4TNW - chains A and L of the 15 polymer chains in the assembly; structure by X-ray diffraction, 3.20 A resolution.

# Chain A
Molecule: Avermectin-sensitive glutamate-gated chloride channel GluCl alpha
Organism: Caenorhabditis elegans
UniProt: G5EBR3 (G5EBR3_CAEEL); the construct has insertions or renumbered stretches relative to UniProt, so the offset changes along the chain: 1-302 = UniProt 62-363; 306-339 = UniProt 422-455
Amino-acid sequence (347 residues; row label = number of the first residue in the row):
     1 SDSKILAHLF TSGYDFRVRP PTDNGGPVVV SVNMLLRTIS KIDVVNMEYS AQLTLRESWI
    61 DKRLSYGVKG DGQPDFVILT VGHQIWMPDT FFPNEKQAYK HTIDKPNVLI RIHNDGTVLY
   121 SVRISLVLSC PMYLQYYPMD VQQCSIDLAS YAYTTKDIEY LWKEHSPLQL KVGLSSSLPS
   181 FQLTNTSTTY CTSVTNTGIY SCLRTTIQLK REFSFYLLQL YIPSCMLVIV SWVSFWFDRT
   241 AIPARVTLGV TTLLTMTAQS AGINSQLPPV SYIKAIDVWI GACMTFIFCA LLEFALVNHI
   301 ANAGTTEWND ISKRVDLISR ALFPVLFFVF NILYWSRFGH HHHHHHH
Disordered / not traced: 343-347
Differences from the reference sequence: linker (303-305); expression tag (340-347)
Curated features (UniProtKB/Swiss-Prot):
  - binding site (L-glutamate): Arg37, Arg56, Ser121, Ser150
  - glycosylation: Asn185 (N-linked (GlcNAc...) asparagine)
Disulfides: Cys130-Cys144, Cys191-Cys202
Glycans and other covalent adducts: N-acetylglucosamine (NAG) linked to Asn185
What the authors report for this chain:
  - conformationally variable residues (helix shift): Leu218, Leu254, Gly281
  - contacts within the chain: Gln135-Lys274 (backbone contact), Tyr136-Met139 (backbone contact), Asp140-Arg211 (backbone contact), Tyr137-Arg211
  - post-translational modification sites: Asn185

# Chain L
Molecule: Mouse monoclonal Fab fragment, light chain
Organism: Mus musculus
Notes: antibody fragment or engineered binder
Amino-acid sequence (215 residues; row label = number of the first residue in the row):
     1 QAVVTQESAL TTSPGETVTL TCRSSTGAVT TINFANWVQE KPDHLFTGLI GGINNRAPGV
    61 PARFSGSLIG DKAALTITGA QTEDEAIYFC ALWYSNHWVF GGGTKLTVLG QPKSSPSVTL
   121 FPPSSEELET NKATLVCTIT DFYPGVVTVD WKVDGTPVTQ GMETTQPSKQ SNNKYMASSY
   181 LTLTARAWER HSSYSCQVTH EGHTVEKSLS RADCS
Disordered / not traced: 212-215
Disulfides: Cys22-Cys90, Cys137-Cys196

# How chain A and chain L interact
Pairs across the interface (11; chain A residue first):
  Asn24(A) - Thr26(L)
  Pro27(A) - Ile32(L)  hydrophobic
  Val29(A) - Ile32(L)  hydrophobic
  Thr155(A) - Trp93(L)
  Thr155(A) - Ser95(L)
  Lys156(A) - Ser95(L)
  Glu159(A) - Ile32(L)
  Glu159(A) - Phe34(L)
  Leu161(A) - Thr31(L)
  Leu161(A) - Ile32(L)  hydrophobic
  Tyr190(A) - Ile53(L)
Interface residues without a listed pair, chain A (9 interface residues in all): Ile199

# Summary
9 residues of chain A face 7 of chain L across their interface. Covalently linked N-acetylglucosamine: at
Asn185(A). UniProt lists 4 L-glutamate-binding residues on chain A. From the paper: a modification site at
Asn185(A); conformational variability at Leu218(A), Leu254(A) and Gly281(A).
Chain A is Avermectin-sensitive glutamate-gated chloride channel GluCl alpha (Caenorhabditis elegans) and
chain L is Mouse monoclonal Fab fragment, light chain (Mus musculus); the structure, C. elegans
glutamate-gated chloride channel (GluCl) in complex with Fab and POPC in a lipid-modulated conformation, was
determined by X-ray diffraction, deposited together with 4TNV.
